PDB entry 8BQN | electron microscopy, 3.10 A resolution | chains A and B of the 3 polymer chains in the assembly

== Chain A ==
Protein: Capsid protein VP1
From: Coxsackievirus A10
UniProtKB: G0YPI2 (G0YPI2_9ENTO); residues 1-298 here correspond to UniProt positions 565-862 (UniProt number = residue number + 564)
Amino-acid sequence (298 residues; row label = number of the first residue in the row):
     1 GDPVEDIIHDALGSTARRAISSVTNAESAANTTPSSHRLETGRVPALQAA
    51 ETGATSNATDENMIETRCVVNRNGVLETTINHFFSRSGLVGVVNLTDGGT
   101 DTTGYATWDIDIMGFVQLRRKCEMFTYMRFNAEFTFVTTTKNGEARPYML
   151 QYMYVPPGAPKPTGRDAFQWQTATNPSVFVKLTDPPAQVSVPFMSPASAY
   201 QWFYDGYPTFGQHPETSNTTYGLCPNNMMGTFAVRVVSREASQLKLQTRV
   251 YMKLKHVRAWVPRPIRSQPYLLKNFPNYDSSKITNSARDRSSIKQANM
Disordered / not traced: 1-74, 99-102, 209-219, 272, 298
Differences from the reference sequence: variant V23 (Ala587 in G0YPI2), A26 (Val590 in G0YPI2), K141 (Glu705 in G0YPI2), E240 (Lys804 in G0YPI2)

== Chain B ==
Protein: Capsid protein VP2
From: Coxsackievirus A10
UniProtKB: G0YPI2 (G0YPI2_9ENTO); residues 1-255 here correspond to UniProt positions 70-324 (UniProt number = residue number + 69)
Amino-acid sequence (255 residues; each row starts with the number of its first residue):
     1 SPSVEACGYSDRVAQLTVGNSSITTQEAANIVLAYGEWPEYCPDTDATAV
    51 DKPTRPDVSVNRFYTLDSKMWQENSTGWYWKFPDVLNKTGVFGQNAQFHY
   101 LYRSGFCLHVQCNASKFHQGALLVAVIPEFVIAGRGSNTKPNEAPHPGFT
   151 TTFPGTTGATFHDPYVLDSGVPLSQALIYPHQWINLRTNNCATVIVPYIN
   201 AVPFDSAINHSNFGLIVIPVSPLKYSSGATTAIPITITIAPLNSEFGGLR
   251 QAVSQ
Disordered / not traced: 1-28, 43-52, 138-143, 252-255

== Chain A / chain B interface ==
Pairs across the interface - 68 pairs, chain A then chain B:
  Y127(A) with E129(B), hydrogen bond; I199(B), hydrogen bond (side chain-backbone); N200(B); A201(B)
  A197(A) with V202(B), hydrophobic
  S198(A) with A201(B)
  Q201(A) with E129(B); A201(B)
  F203(A) with E129(B); V131(B), hydrophobic
  Y204(A) with V131(B); H210(B)
  D205(A) with K81(B), salt bridge; E129(B); F130(B); H210(B), hydrogen bond (backbone-side chain); S211(B), hydrogen bond (backbone-backbone)
  G206(A) with F153(B); N209(B)
  Y207(A) with F149(B), hydrophobic; T152(B); N209(B), hydrogen bond (backbone-backbone)
  T220(A) with V131(B); I132(B); A133(B); G134(B), hydrogen bond (side chain-backbone); P145(B); H146(B), hydrogen bond (backbone-side chain); P147(B)
  Y221(A) with H146(B), hydrogen bond (backbone-side chain)
  V261(A) with Y35(B); P128(B), hydrophobic; I199(B), hydrophobic
  P262(A) with I178(B)
  R263(A) with P128(B), hydrogen bond (side chain-backbone); E129(B), hydrogen bond (side chain-backbone); I178(B); Y179(B)
  P264(A) with V171(B); Q175(B); I178(B); Y179(B)
  I265(A) with P172(B); Q175(B)
  R266(A) with S169(B), hydrogen bond (side chain-backbone); G170(B)
  S267(A) with G170(B), hydrogen bond (backbone-backbone); P172(B)
  Q268(A) with G170(B), hydrogen bond (backbone-backbone)
  F275(A) with H146(B)
  P276(A) with A133(B); S169(B)
  N277(A) with G134(B), hydrogen bond (side chain-backbone); P145(B)
  Y278(A) with G134(B), hydrogen bond (backbone-backbone); R135(B); G136(B); D163(B); V166(B); D168(B); S169(B); G170(B)
  D279(A) with S137(B), hydrogen bond
  S280(A) with R135(B), hydrogen bond; D163(B)
  I283(A) with D163(B); V166(B), hydrophobic
  S286(A) with Y165(B)
Other interface residues (no listed pair), chain A (32 interface residues in all): T126, A199, P208, L271, N285
Other interface residues (no listed pair), chain B (40 interface residues in all): I127, A144, G148, A176

== In short ==
The interface between chain A and chain B involves 32 residues on one side and 40 on the other, with 17
hydrogen bonds and 1 salt bridge. Polar pairs include D205(A)-K81(B), Y127(A)-E129(B) and Y127(A)-I199(B).
Chain A is Capsid protein VP1 and chain B is Capsid protein VP2, both from Coxsackievirus A10; the structure,
Structure of empty Coxsackievirus A10 embedded in crystalline ice frozen at -140 degree, was determined by
electron microscopy together with 8F7Y and 8HI2 from the same study.
